2CO1 - chains A and B; structure by X-ray diffraction, 2.40 A resolution.

Chain A:
Molecule: Putative outer membrane protein
Source organism: Salmonella typhimurium
Notes: fragment: core pilin domain, nte deleted, residues 48-170
UniProtKB: Q8ZRK4 (Q8ZRK4_SALTY); residues 22-144 here correspond to UniProt positions 48-170 (UniProt number = residue number + 26)
Chain sequence (125 residues; numbered 20 to 144; the number before each row is that of its first residue):
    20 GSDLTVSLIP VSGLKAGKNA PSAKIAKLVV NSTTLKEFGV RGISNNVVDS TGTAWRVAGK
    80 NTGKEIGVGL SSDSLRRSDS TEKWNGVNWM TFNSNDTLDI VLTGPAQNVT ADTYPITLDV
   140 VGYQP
Disordered / not traced: 20-21

Chain B:
Molecule: Putative outer membrane protein
Notes: fragment: n-terminal extension, residues 27-46
UniProtKB: Q8ZRK4 (Q8ZRK4_SALTY); residues 1-20 here correspond to UniProt positions 27-46 (UniProt number = residue number + 26)
Chain sequence (20 residues; row label = number of the first residue in the row):
     1 GSFLPNSEQQ KSVDIVASSP
Construct notes: engineered mutation Ala-17 (Phe43 in Q8ZRK4)

How chain A and chain B interact:
Pairs across the interface (65):
  Leu-23(A) / Ser-7(B)
  Leu-23(A) / Gln-9(B)
  Val-25(A) / Gln-9(B)
  Val-25(A) / Lys-11(B)
  Leu-27(A) / Lys-11(B)
  Leu-27(A) / Val-13(B)
  Pro-29(A) / Asp-14(B)
  Pro-29(A) / Ile-15(B)  hydrophobic
  Leu-33(A) / Ile-15(B)  hydrophobic
  Leu-33(A) / Val-16(B)
  Leu-33(A) / Ala-17(B)
  Leu-33(A) / Ser-18(B)  hydrogen bond (backbone-backbone)
  Lys-34(A) / Ser-18(B)
  Lys-34(A) / Pro-20(B)
  Ala-35(A) / Ser-18(B)  hydrogen bond (backbone-backbone)
  Ile-44(A) / Ile-15(B)
  Leu-54(A) / Leu-4(B)  hydrophobic
  Lys-79(A) / Asp-14(B)  salt bridge
  Glu-101(A) / Phe-3(B)
  Lys-102(A) / Phe-3(B)
  Trp-103(A) / Phe-3(B)  hydrophobic
  Trp-103(A) / Pro-5(B)  hydrophobic
  Trp-103(A) / Glu-8(B)
  Trp-108(A) / Phe-3(B)  hydrophobic
  Val-128(A) / Ala-17(B)  hydrophobic
  Ala-130(A) / Ala-17(B)
  Ala-130(A) / Ser-19(B)
  Asp-131(A) / Ile-15(B)
  Asp-131(A) / Val-16(B)
  Asp-131(A) / Ala-17(B)  hydrogen bond (backbone-backbone)
  Thr-132(A) / Asp-14(B)
  Thr-132(A) / Ile-15(B)
  Thr-132(A) / Val-16(B)
  Tyr-133(A) / Val-13(B)
  Tyr-133(A) / Asp-14(B)
  Tyr-133(A) / Ile-15(B)  hydrogen bond (backbone-backbone)
  Pro-134(A) / Val-13(B)
  Pro-134(A) / Asp-14(B)
  Ile-135(A) / Lys-11(B)
  Ile-135(A) / Ser-12(B)
  Ile-135(A) / Val-13(B)  hydrogen bond (backbone-backbone)
  Ile-135(A) / Ile-15(B)  hydrophobic
  Thr-136(A) / Gln-10(B)
  Thr-136(A) / Lys-11(B)
  Thr-136(A) / Ser-12(B)
  Leu-137(A) / Gln-9(B)
  Leu-137(A) / Gln-10(B)
  Leu-137(A) / Lys-11(B)  hydrogen bond (backbone-backbone)
  Asp-138(A) / Glu-8(B)
  Asp-138(A) / Gln-9(B)
  Val-139(A) / Glu-8(B)
  Val-139(A) / Gln-9(B)  hydrogen bond (backbone-backbone)
  Val-140(A) / Phe-3(B)  hydrophobic
  Val-140(A) / Leu-4(B)
  Val-140(A) / Ser-7(B)
  Val-140(A) / Glu-8(B)
  Gly-141(A) / Phe-3(B)
  Gly-141(A) / Leu-4(B)  hydrogen bond (backbone-backbone)
  Gly-141(A) / Ser-7(B)  hydrogen bond (backbone-side chain)
  Tyr-142(A) / Gly-1(B)
  Tyr-142(A) / Ser-2(B)
  Tyr-142(A) / Phe-3(B)  hydrophobic
  Gln-143(A) / Gly-1(B)
  Gln-143(A) / Ser-2(B)  hydrogen bond (backbone-backbone)
  Pro-144(A) / Gly-1(B)  hydrogen bond (backbone-backbone)
Also at the interface, not in a pair above, chain A (34 interface residues in all): Asp-22, Ala-45, Ile-62, Thr-129

In short:
34 residues of chain A face 19 of chain B across their interface; the contacts include 11 hydrogen bonds and 1
salt bridge. Polar pairs include Lys-79(A)/Asp-14(B), Gly-141(A)/Ser-7(B) and Leu-33(A)/Ser-18(B).
Here chain A is Putative outer membrane protein (Salmonella typhimurium) and chain B is Putative outer
membrane protein. Entry 2CO1 (Salmonella enterica SafA pilin in complex with a 19-residue SafA Nte peptide
(F17A mutant)) was determined by X-ray diffraction (same publication as 2CNY, 2CNZ, 2CO2, 2CO4, 2CO6 and
2CO7).
